4C8N - chains A and C of the 3 polymer chains in the assembly; structure by X-ray diffraction, 1.88 A resolution.

[Chain A]
Name: Large fragment of taq DNA polymerase I
Organism: Thermus aquaticus
Notes: EC 2.7.7.7; fragment: klenow fragment, residues 293-832
UniProt: P19821 (DPO1_THEAQ); residues 293-832 here = UniProt positions 293-832
Amino-acid sequence (540 residues; each row starts with the number of its first residue):
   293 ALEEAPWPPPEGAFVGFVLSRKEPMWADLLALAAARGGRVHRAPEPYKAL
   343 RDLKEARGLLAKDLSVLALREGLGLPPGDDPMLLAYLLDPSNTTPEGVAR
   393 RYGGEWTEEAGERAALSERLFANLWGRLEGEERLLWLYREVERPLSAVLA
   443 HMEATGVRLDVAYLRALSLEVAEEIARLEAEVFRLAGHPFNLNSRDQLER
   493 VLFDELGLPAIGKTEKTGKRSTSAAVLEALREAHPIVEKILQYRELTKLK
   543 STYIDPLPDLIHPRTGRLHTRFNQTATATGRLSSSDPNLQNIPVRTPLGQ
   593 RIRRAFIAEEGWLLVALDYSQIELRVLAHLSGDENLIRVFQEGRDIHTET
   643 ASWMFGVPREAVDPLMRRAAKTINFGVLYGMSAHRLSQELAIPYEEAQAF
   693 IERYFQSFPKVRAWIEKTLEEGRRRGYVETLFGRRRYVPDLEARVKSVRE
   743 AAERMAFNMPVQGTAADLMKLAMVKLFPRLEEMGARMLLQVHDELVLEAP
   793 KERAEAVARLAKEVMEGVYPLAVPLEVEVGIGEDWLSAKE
What the authors report for this chain:
  - binding site for the 11-nt DNA strand: Thr571, Arg587, Glu615, Tyr671, Asn750, Gln754, His784
  - binding site for the 14-nt DNA strand (chain C): Arg746

[Chain C]
Molecule: 14-nt DNA strand
Sequence (14 nucleotides; each row starts with the number of its first residue):
   202 TTGXGCGCCGTGGT
Disordered / not traced: 202
Modified positions: BMN ((1R)-1,4-anhydro-2-deoxy-1-(3-methoxynaphthalen-2-yl)-5-O-phosphono-D-erythro-pentitol) at position 205

[How chain A and chain C interact]
Pairs across the interface (32):
  Asn483(A) with DT212(C), hydrogen bond to the phosphate
  Asn485(A) with DG211(C), phosphate contact; DT212(C), sugar contact
  Ser486(A) with DT212(C), phosphate contact; DG213(C), hydrogen bond to the phosphate
  Asp488(A) with DG213(C), sugar contact
  Gln489(A) with DG213(C), phosphate contact
  Ser543(A) with DC210(C), phosphate contact; DG211(C), phosphate contact
  Thr544(A) with DC210(C), sugar contact
  Pro548(A) with DC210(C), phosphate contact
  Ala570(A) with BMN_205(C), base contact
  Ser577(A) with DC209(C), phosphate contact
  Asp578(A) with DC209(C), hydrogen bond to the phosphate
  Asn580(A) with DG208(C), hydrogen bond to the sugar; DC209(C), phosphate contact
  Asn583(A) with DG208(C), base contact
  Arg587(A) with DG204(C), base contact
  Thr664(A) with DT203(C), base contact
  Phe667(A) with DT203(C), base contact
  Tyr671(A) with DT203(C), base contact; DG204(C), base contact
  Met673(A) with DT203(C), sugar contact; DG204(C), phosphate contact
  Ser674(A) with DG204(C), phosphate contact
  Arg677(A) with DT203(C), phosphate contact; DG204(C), phosphate contact
  Glu681(A) with DT203(C), phosphate contact
  Arg746(A) with DG204(C), phosphate contact; BMN_205(C), salt bridge to the phosphate
  Met747(A) with BMN_205(C), base contact; DG206(C), sugar contact
Also at the interface, not in a pair above, chain A (32 interface residues in all): Lys540, Ala568, Thr571, Ser575, Ser576, Pro579, Gly672, Arg728, Ala743
Also at the interface, not in a pair above, chain C (11 interface residues in all): DC207

[In short]
32 residues of chain A and 11 residues of chain C are in contact, with 4 hydrogen bonds and 1 salt bridge.
Polar contacts include Asn580(A)-DG208(C), Asn483(A)-DT212(C) and Ser486(A)-DG213(C). The paper reports a
binding site for the 11-nt DNA strand at Thr571(A), Arg587(A) and Glu615(A) among others; a binding site for
the 14-nt DNA strand (chain C) at Arg746(A).
Here chain A is Large fragment of taq DNA polymerase I (Thermus aquaticus) and chain C is a 14-nt DNA strand.
Entry 4C8N (Binary complex of the large fragment of DNA polymerase I from Thermus Aquaticus with the
aritificial ...) was determined by X-ray diffraction together with 4C8K, 4C8L, 4C8M, 4C8O and 4CCH from the
same study.
